PDB entry 3HK3 | X-ray diffraction, 1.94 A resolution | chains A and B

[Chain A]
Protein: Thrombin light chain
Source organism: Mus musculus
Notes: EC 3.4.21.5; fragment: Light chain:
Reference sequence: P19221 (THRB_MOUSE); residues 1-14 here correspond to UniProt positions 333-346 (UniProt number = residue number + 332)
Amino-acid sequence (44 residues; row label = number of the first residue in the row; a row labelled like 14A-14M holds insertion residues (14A, then the next letters in order)):
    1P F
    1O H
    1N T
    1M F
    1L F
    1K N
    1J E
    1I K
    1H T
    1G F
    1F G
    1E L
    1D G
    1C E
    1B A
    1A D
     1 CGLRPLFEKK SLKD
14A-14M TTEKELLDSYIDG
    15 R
Disordered / not traced: 1P, 1O, 1N, 1M, 1L, 1K, 1J, 1I, 1H, 1G, 1F, 1E, 1D, 15
Curated features (UniProtKB/Swiss-Prot):
  - site: Arg-15 (Cleavage)

[Chain B]
Protein: Thrombin heavy chain
Source organism: Mus musculus
Notes: EC 3.4.21.5; fragment: Heavy chain:
Reference sequence: P19221 (THRB_MOUSE); the construct lacks a stretch of the UniProt sequence and is renumbered around it, so the offset changes along the chain: 16-36 = UniProt 361-381; 37-60 = UniProt 383-406; 61-77 = UniProt 416-432; 78-97 = UniProt 434-453; 7 more segments
Amino-acid sequence (258 residues; numbered 16 to 246 plus 28 insertion-coded residues; 1 number in that range is skipped by the numbering (no residue carries it; nothing is unmodelled there); the number before each row is that of its first residue; a row labelled like 60A-60I holds insertion residues (60A, then the next letters in order)):
    16 IVEGWDAEKG IAPWQVMLFR K
   36A S
    37 PQELLCGASL ISDRWVLTAA HCIL
60A-60I YPPWDKNFT
    61 ENDLLVRIGK HSRTRYE
   77A R
    78 NVEKISMLEK IYVHPRYNWR
   97A E
    98 NLDRDIALLK LKKPVPFSDY IHPVCLPDKQ TV
129A-129C TSL
   130 LRAGYKGRVT GWGNLRETWT
149A-149E TNINE
   150 IQPSVLQVVN LPIVERPVCK ASTRIRITDN MFCAG
  184A F
   185 KV
186A-186D NDTK
   187 RGDACEGDSG GPFVMKSP
204A-204B FN
   205 NRWYQMGIVS AGA
   219 GCD
  221A R
   222 KGKYGFYTHV FRLKRWIQKV IDQFG
Disordered / not traced: 149, 149A-149E
Disulfides: Cys-42/Cys-58, Cys-168/Cys-182, Cys-191/Cys-220
Construct notes: engineered mutation Ala-215 (Trp587 in P19221), Ala-217 (Glu589 in P19221)
Curated features (UniProtKB/Swiss-Prot):
  - region: Ala-183 to Val-200 (High affinity receptor-binding region which is also known as the TP508 peptide)
  - active site (Charge relay system): His-57, Asp-102, Ser-195
  - glycosylation (N-linked (GlcNAc...) asparagine): Asn-60G, Asn-186A
Reported in the primary citation:
  - conformationally variable residues (loop rearrangement, side-chain flip): Glu-192 to Asp-194, Ala-215 to Ala-217, Lys-222
  - contacts within the chain: Glu-192/Ser-195 (hydrogen bond), Glu-146/Lys-222
  - catalytic residues: His-57, Ser-195 (citing earlier work)

[Interface between chain A and chain B]
Contacting residue pairs (62):
  Cys-1(A) with Pro-120(B); Val-121(B); Cys-122(B), disulfide; Arg-206(B), hydrogen bond (backbone-side chain)
  Asp-1A(A) with His-119(B), salt bridge; Arg-206(B)
  Ala-1B(A) with Arg-206(B), hydrogen bond (backbone-side chain)
  Gly-2(A) with Trp-29(B); Pro-120(B), hydrogen bond (backbone-backbone); Cys-122(B); Asn-205(B); Arg-206(B); Trp-207(B), hydrogen bond (backbone-backbone)
  Leu-3(A) with His-119(B), hydrogen bond (backbone-side chain); Asn-205(B); Arg-206(B)
  Arg-4(A) with Gly-25(B); Ile-26(B), hydrogen bond (side chain-backbone); Pro-28(B); Trp-29(B); Arg-137(B); Trp-207(B)
  Pro-5(A) with Ser-115(B); Asp-116(B)
  Leu-6(A) with Lys-24(B); Asp-116(B); Tyr-117(B), hydrophobic
  Phe-7(A) with Glu-23(B); Lys-24(B); Gly-25(B); Ile-26(B), hydrophobic
  Glu-8(A) with Lys-202(B), salt bridge; Asn-205(B); Trp-207(B), hydrogen bond
  Lys-9(A) with His-119(B)
  Asp-14(A) with Glu-23(B); Ile-26(B); Arg-137(B), salt bridge; Trp-207(B)
  Thr-14A(A) with Glu-23(B), hydrogen bond (backbone-side chain)
  Thr-14B(A) with Trp-20(B); Arg-137(B), hydrogen bond; Asn-159(B), hydrogen bond
  Glu-14C(A) with Arg-137(B); Lys-202(B), salt bridge
  Glu-14E(A) with Lys-135(B), salt bridge; Asn-159(B), hydrogen bond; Lys-186D(B), salt bridge
  Leu-14F(A) with Lys-135(B); Gly-136(B); Asn-159(B); Trp-207(B), hydrophobic
  Ser-14I(A) with Gly-133(B); Tyr-134(B); Lys-135(B), hydrogen bond (side chain-backbone)
  Tyr-14J(A) with Tyr-134(B), hydrophobic; Met-201(B), hydrophobic; Lys-202(B), hydrogen bond (side chain-backbone); Pro-204(B)
  Ile-14K(A) with Tyr-134(B)
  Asp-14L(A) with Arg-131(B), salt bridge; Tyr-134(B)
Other interface residues (no listed pair), chain A (22 interface residues in all): Leu-14G
Other interface residues (no listed pair), chain B (32 interface residues in all): Leu-129C, Ala-132, Phe-184A, Asn-204B
Cross-chain cystine bridges: Cys-1(A)/Cys-122(B)

[Summary]
Chain A and chain B form an interface of 22 and 32 residues respectively, with 1 disulfide bond, 13 hydrogen
bonds and 7 salt bridges. Polar contacts include Asp-1A(A)/His-119(B), Glu-8(A)/Lys-202(B) and
Asp-14L(A)/Arg-131(B). From UniProt: 3 active-site residues on chain B. From the paper: catalytic residues
His-57(B) and Ser-195(B); conformational variability at Glu-192(B), Ala-215(B) and Lys-222(B).
Here chain A is Thrombin light chain and chain B is Thrombin heavy chain, both from Mus musculus. Entry 3HK3
(Crystal structure of murine thrombin mutant W215A/E217A (one molecule in the asymmetric unit)) was determined
by X-ray diffraction (same publication as 3HK6, 3HKI and 3HKJ).
